PDB entry 6MDE | X-ray diffraction, 2.10 A resolution | chains A and B

[Chain A (and B)]
Molecule: Mevalonate kinase
Source organism: Methanosarcina mazei
Notes: EC 2.7.1.36; chain B of this document is another copy of the same molecule, construct and numbering; everything in this record applies to it too
UniProtKB: Q8PW39 (Q8PW39_METMA); numbering as in UniProt (aligned over 1-301)
Chain sequence (303 residues; row label = number of the first residue in the row; numbers below 1 keep their minus sign (Gly-1 is residue -1)):
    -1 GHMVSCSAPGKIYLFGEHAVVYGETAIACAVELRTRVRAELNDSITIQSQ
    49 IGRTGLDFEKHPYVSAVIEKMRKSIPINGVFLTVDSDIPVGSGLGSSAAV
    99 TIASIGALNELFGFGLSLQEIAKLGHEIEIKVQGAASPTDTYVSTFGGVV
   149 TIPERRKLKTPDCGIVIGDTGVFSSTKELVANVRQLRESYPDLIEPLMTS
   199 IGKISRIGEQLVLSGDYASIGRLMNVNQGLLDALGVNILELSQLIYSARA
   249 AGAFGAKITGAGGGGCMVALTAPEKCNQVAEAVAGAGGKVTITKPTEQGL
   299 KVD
Disordered / not traced: -1 (chain B: -1 to 0)
Construct notes: expression tag (-1 to 0)
Ligand contacts: (R)-mevalonate (MEV): Tyr11, Glu15, His16, Val19, Gly91, Thr174, Val178, Gly258, Ala259
Reported in the primary citation:
  - binding site for (R)-mevalonate: Lys9, His16, Val18, Ser135, Asp138
  - specificity-determining residues: His16 (proposed by the authors, not directly observed)
  - catalytic residues: Asp138 (proposed by the authors, not directly observed)
  - contacts within the chain: Lys9-Asp138 (salt bridge)

[Chain A / chain B interface]
Contacting residue pairs (42; chain A residue first):
  Leu184(A) with Arg220(B)
  Ser187(A) with Arg220(B), hydrogen bond
  Tyr188(A) with Ser217(B), hydrogen bond; Arg220(B); Leu221(B)
  Asp190(A) with Lys201(B), hydrogen bond (backbone-side chain)
  Leu191(A) with Ser198(B); Ile202(B), hydrophobic
  Pro194(A) with Lys201(B)
  Leu195(A) with Ser198(B); Leu228(B), hydrophobic
  Ser198(A) with Leu191(B); Leu195(B)
  Lys201(A) with Asp190(B)
  Ile202(A) with Leu191(B), hydrophobic
  Ile205(A) with Tyr188(B), hydrophobic
  Arg220(A) with Gln183(B); Leu184(B); Ser187(B)
  Leu221(A) with Leu191(B), hydrophobic
  Val224(A) with Ala231(B)
  Gly227(A) with Gly227(B); Asp230(B); Ala231(B)
  Leu228(A) with Leu195(B), hydrophobic; Leu228(B), hydrophobic
  Asp230(A) with Gly227(B); Tyr244(B), hydrogen bond
  Ala231(A) with Val224(B); Gly227(B)
  Asn235(A) with Tyr244(B)
  Leu237(A) with Gln241(B); Tyr244(B), hydrophobic
  Ser240(A) with Ser240(B); Tyr244(B)
  Gln241(A) with Leu237(B); Gln241(B), hydrogen bond
  Tyr244(A) with Asp230(B), hydrogen bond; Asn235(B), hydrogen bond; Ile236(B), hydrophobic; Leu237(B), hydrophobic; Ser240(B)
Other interface residues (no listed pair), chain A (29 interface residues in all): Gln183, Leu209, Ser217, Asn223, Gln226, Ile236
Other interface residues (no listed pair), chain B (28 interface residues in all): Pro194, Ile205, Asn223, Gln226

[Overview]
Chain A and chain B form an interface of 29 and 28 residues respectively; the contacts include 7 hydrogen
bonds. Polar contacts include Ser187(A)-Arg220(B), Tyr188(A)-Ser217(B) and Asp190(A)-Lys201(B). Ligands of
chain A: (R)-mevalonate. The paper reports the catalytic residue Asp138(A); a binding site for (R)-mevalonate
at Lys9(A), His16(A) and Val18(A) among others.
Chain A and chain B are both Mevalonate kinase (Methanosarcina mazei); the structure, Mevalonate kinase from
Methanosarcina mazei with mevalonate bound, was determined by X-ray diffraction (same publication as 6MDF).
